Entry 4BED (electron microscopy, 9.00 A resolution (very low resolution: no residue pairs are listed; an interface is given only as per-side residue counts)); this record covers chains C and D of the 4 polymer chains in the assembly.

# Chain C
Protein: Hemocyanin KLH1
From: Megathura crenulata
UniProt: Q53IP9 (Q53IP9_MEGCR); aligned to UniProt positions 17-1680 over residues 1-1664 (the alignment contains insertions or deletions, so no single offset holds)
Sequence (1664 residues; numbered 1 to 1664; the number before each row is that of its first residue):
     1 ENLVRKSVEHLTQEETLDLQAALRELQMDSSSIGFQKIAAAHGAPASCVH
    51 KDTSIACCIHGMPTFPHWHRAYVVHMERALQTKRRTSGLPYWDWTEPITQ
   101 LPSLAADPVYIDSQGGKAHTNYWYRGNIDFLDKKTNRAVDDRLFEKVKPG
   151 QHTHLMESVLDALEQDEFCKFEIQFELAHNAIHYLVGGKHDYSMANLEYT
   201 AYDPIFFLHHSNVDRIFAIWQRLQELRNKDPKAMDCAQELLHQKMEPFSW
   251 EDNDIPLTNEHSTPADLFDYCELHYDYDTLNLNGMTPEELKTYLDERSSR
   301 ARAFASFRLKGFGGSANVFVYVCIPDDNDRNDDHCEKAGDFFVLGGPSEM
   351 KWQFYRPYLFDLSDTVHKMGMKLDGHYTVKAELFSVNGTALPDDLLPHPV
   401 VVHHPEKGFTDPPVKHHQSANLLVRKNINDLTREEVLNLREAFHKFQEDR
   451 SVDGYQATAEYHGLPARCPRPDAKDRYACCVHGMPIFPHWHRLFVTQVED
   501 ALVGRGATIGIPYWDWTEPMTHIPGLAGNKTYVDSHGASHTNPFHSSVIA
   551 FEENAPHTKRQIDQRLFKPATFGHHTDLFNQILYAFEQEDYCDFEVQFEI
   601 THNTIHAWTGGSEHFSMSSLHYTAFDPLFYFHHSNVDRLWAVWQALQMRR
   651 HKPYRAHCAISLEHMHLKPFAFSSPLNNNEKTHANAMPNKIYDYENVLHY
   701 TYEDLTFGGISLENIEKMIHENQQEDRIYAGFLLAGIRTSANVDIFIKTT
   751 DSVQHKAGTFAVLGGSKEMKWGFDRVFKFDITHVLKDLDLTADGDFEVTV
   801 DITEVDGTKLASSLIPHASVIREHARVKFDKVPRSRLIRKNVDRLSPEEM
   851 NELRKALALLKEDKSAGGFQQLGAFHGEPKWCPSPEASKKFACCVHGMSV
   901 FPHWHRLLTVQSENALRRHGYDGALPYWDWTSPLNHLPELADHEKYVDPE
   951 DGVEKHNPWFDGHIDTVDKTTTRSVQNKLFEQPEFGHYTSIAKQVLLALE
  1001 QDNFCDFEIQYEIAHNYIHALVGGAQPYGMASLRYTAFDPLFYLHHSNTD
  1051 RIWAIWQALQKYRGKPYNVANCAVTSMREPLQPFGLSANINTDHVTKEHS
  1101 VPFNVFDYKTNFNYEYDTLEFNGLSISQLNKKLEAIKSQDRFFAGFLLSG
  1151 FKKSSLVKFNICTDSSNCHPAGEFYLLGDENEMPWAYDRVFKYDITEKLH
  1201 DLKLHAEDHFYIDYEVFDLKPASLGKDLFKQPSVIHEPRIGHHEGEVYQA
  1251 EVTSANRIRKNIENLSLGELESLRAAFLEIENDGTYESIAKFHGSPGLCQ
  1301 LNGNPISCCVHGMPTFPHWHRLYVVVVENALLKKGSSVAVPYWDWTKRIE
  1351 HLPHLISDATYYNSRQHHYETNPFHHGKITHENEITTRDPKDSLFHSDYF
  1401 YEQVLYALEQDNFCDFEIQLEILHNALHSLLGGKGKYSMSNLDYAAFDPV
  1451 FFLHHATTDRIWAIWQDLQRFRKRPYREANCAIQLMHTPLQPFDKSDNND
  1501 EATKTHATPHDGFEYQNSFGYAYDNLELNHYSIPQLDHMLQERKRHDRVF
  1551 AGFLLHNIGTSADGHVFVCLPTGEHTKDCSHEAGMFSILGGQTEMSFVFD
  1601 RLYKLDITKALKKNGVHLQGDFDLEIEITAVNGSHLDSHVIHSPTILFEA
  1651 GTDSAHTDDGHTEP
Sequence notes: conflict D129 (Gly145 in Q53IP9), V139 (Ala155 in Q53IP9), A162 (Pro178 in Q53IP9), A178 (Pro194 in Q53IP9), Y275 (Asn in Q53IP9); insertion (259-274)
Disulfides: C48-C57, C169-C236, C323-C335, C468-C479, C592-C658, C882-C893, C1005-C1072, C1162-C1168, C1299-C1308, C1414-C1481, C1569-C1579
Metal / ion sites: cu2-o2 cluster Cu site 1: H42, H60, H69, H179, H183, H210; cu2-o2 cluster Cu site 2: H462, H482, H491, H602, H606, H633; cu2-o2 cluster Cu site 3: H876, H896, H905, H1015, H1019, H1046; cu2-o2 cluster Cu site 4: H1293, H1311, H1320, H1424, H1428, H1455
Ligand contacts:
  - cu2-o2 cluster (CUO), molecule 1: H42, C58, H60, F65, H69, H179, H183, L197, F206, H210
  - cu2-o2 cluster (CUO), molecule 2: H462, C480, H482, F487, H491, H602, H606, T623, F629, H633, L763
  - cu2-o2 cluster (CUO), molecule 3: H876, C894, H896, F901, H905, H1015, H1019, L1033, F1042, H1046, L1177
  - cu2-o2 cluster (CUO), molecule 4: H1293, C1309, H1311, F1316, H1320, H1424, H1428, F1451, H1455

# Chain D
Protein: Hemocyanin KLH1
From: Megathura crenulata
UniProt: Q53IP9 (Q53IP9_MEGCR); residues 1665-3398 here correspond to UniProt positions 1675-3408 (UniProt number = residue number + 10)
Sequence (1734 residues; each row starts with the number of its first residue):
  1665 VMIRKDITQLDKRQQLSLVKALESMKADHSSDGFQAIASFHALPPLCPSP
  1715 AASKRFACCVHGMATFPQWHRLYTVQFQDSLRKHGAVVGLPYWDWTLPRS
  1765 ELPELLTVSTIHDPETGRDIPNPFIGSKIEFEGENVHTKRDINRDRLFQG
  1815 STKTHHNWFIEQALLALEQTNYCDFEVQFEIMHNGVHTWVGGKEPYGIGH
  1865 LHYASYDPLFYIHHSQTDRIWAIWQSLQRFRGLSGSEANCAVNLMKTPLK
  1915 PFSFGAPYNLNDHTHDFSKPEDTFDYQKFGYIYDTLEFAGWSIRGIDHIV
  1965 RNRQEHSRVFAGFLLEGFGTSATVDFQVCRTAGDCEDAGYFTVLGGEKEM
  2015 PWAFDRLYKYDITETLDKMNLRHDEIFQIEVTITSYDGTVLDSGLIPTPS
  2065 IIYDPAHHDISSHHLSLNKVRHDLSTLSERDIGSLKYALSSLQADTSADG
  2115 FAAIASFHGLPAKCNDSHNNEVACCIHGMPTFPHWHRLYTLQFEQALRRH
  2165 GSSVAVPYWDWTKPIHNIPHLFTDKEYYDVWRNKVMPNPFARGYVPSHDT
  2215 YTVRDVQEGLFHLTSTGEHSALLNQALLALEQHDYCDFAVQFEVMHNTIH
  2265 YLVGGPQVYSLSSLHYASYDPIFFIHHSFVDKVWAVWQALQEKRGLPSDR
  2315 ADCAVSLMTQNMRPFHYEINHNQFTKKHAVPNDVFKYELLGYRYDNLEIG
  2365 GMNLHEIEKEIKDKQHHVRVFAGFLLHGIRTSADVQFQICKTSEDCHHGG
  2415 QIFVLGGTKEMAWAYNRLFKYDITHALHDAHITPEDVFHPSEPFFIKVSV
  2465 TAVNGTVLPASILHAPTIIYEPGLDHHEDHHSSSMAGHGVRKEINTLTTA
  2515 EVDNLKDAMRAVMADHGPNGYQAIAAFHGNPPMCPMPDGKNYSCCTHGMA
  2565 TFPHWHRLYTKQMEDALTAHGARVGLPYWDGTTAFTALPTFVTDEEDNPF
  2615 HHGHIDYLGVDTTRSPRDKLFNDPERGSESFFYRQVLLALEQTDFCQFEV
  2665 QFEITHNAIHSWTGGLTPYGMSTLEYTTYDPLFWLHHANTDRIWAIWQAL
  2715 QEYRGLPYDHANCEIQAMKRPLRPFSDPINHNAFTHSNAKPTDVFEYSRF
  2765 NFQYDNLRFHGMTIKKLEHELEKQKEEDRTFAAFLLHGIKKSADVSFDVC
  2815 NHDGECHFAGTFAILGGEHEMPWSFDRLFRYDITQVLKQMHLEYDSDFTF
  2865 HMRIIDTSGKQLPSDLIKMPTVEHSPGGKHHEKHHEDHHEDILVRKNIHS
  2915 LSHHEAEELRDALYKLQNDESHGGYEHIAGFHGYPNLCPEKGDEKYPCCV
  2965 HGMSIFPHWHRLHTIQFERALKKHGSHLGIPYWDWTQTISSLPTFFADSG
  3015 NNNPFFKYHIRSINQDTVRDVNEAIFQQTKFGEFSSIFYLALQALEEDNY
  3065 CDFEVQYEILHNEVHALIGGAEKYSMSTLEYSAFDPYFMIHHASLDKIWI
  3115 IWQELQKRRVKPAHAGSCAGDIMHVPLHPFNYESVNNDDFTRENSLPNAV
  3165 VDSHRFNYKYDNLNLHGHNIEELEEVLRSLRLKSRVFAGFVLSGIRTTAV
  3215 VKVYIKSGTDSDDEYAGSFVILGGAKEMPWAYERLYRFDITETVHNLNLT
  3265 DDHVKFRFDLKKYDHTELDASVLPAPIIVRRPNNAVFDIIEIPIGKDVNL
  3315 PPKVVVKRGTKIMFMSVDEAVTTPMLNLGSYTAMFKCKVPPFSFHAFELG
  3365 KMYSVESGDYFMTASTTELCNDNNLRIHVHVDDE
Disulfides: C1711-C1722, C1837-C1904, C1993-C1999, C2128-C2138, C2250-C2317, C2404-C2410, C2548-C2558, C2660-C2727, C2814-C2820, C2952-C2962, C3065-C3132, C3351-C3384
Metal / ion sites: cu2-o2 cluster Cu site 1: H1705, H1725, H1734, H1847, H1851, H1878; cu2-o2 cluster Cu site 2: H2122, H2141, H2150, H2260, H2264, H2291; cu2-o2 cluster Cu site 3: H2542, H2561, H2570, H2670, H2674, H2701; cu2-o2 cluster Cu site 4: H2946, H2965, H2974, H3075, H3079, H3106
Ligand contacts:
  - cu2-o2 cluster (CUO), molecule 1: H1705, H1725, F1730, H1734, H1847, H1851, F1874, H1878, L2008
  - cu2-o2 cluster (CUO), molecule 2: H2122, C2139, H2141, F2146, H2150, H2260, H2264, F2287, H2291
  - cu2-o2 cluster (CUO), molecule 3: H2542, C2559, H2561, F2566, H2570, H2670, H2674, L2688, T2691, F2697, H2701, L2829
  - cu2-o2 cluster (CUO), molecule 4: H2946, C2963, H2965, F2970, W2973, H2974, H3075, H3079, L3093, F3102, H3106, L3236

# How chain C and chain D interact
At this resolution (9 A) residue pairs are not listed: 52 residues of chain C and 58 of chain D lie at the interface.

# In short
52 residues of chain C face 58 of chain D across their interface. Chain C binds 4 copies of cu2-o2 cluster.
Ligands of chain D: 4 copies of cu2-o2 cluster. H42(C), H60(C), H69(C), H179(C), H183(C) and H210(C) form the
cu2-o2 cluster Cu site 1.
Here chain C is Hemocyanin KLH1 and chain D is Hemocyanin KLH1, both from Megathura crenulata. Entry 4BED
(Keyhole limpet hemocyanin (KLH): 9A cryoEM structure and molecular model of the KLH1 didecamer reveal the
...) was determined by electron microscopy.
